Entry 7Z0Y (X-ray diffraction, 2.95 A resolution); this record covers chains H and L of the 3 polymer chains in the assembly.

== Chain H ==
Molecule: THSC20.HVTR04 Fab heavy chain
Source organism: Homo sapiens
Notes: antibody fragment or engineered binder
Chain sequence (233 residues; numbered 1 to 223 plus 10 insertion-coded residues; the number before each row is that of its first residue; a row labelled like 82A-82C holds insertion residues (82A, then the next letters in order)):
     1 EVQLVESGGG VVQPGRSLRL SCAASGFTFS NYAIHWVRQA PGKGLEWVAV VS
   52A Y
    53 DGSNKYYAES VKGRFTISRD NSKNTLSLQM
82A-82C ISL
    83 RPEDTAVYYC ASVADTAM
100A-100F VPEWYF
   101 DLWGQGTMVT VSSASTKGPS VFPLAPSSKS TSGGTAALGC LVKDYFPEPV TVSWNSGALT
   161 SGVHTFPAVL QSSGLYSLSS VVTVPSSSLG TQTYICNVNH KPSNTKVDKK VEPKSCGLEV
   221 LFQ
Disordered / not traced: 129-133, 215-223
Modified residues: Glu1 (pyroglutamic acid; PCA)
Cystine bridges: Cys22-Cys92, Cys140-Cys196

== Chain L ==
Molecule: THSC20.HVTR04 Fab light chain
Source organism: Homo sapiens
Notes: antibody fragment or engineered binder
Chain sequence (214 residues; each row starts with the number of its first residue; note: 2 numbers in that range are skipped by the numbering (no residue carries them; nothing is unmodelled there); a row labelled like 27A-27C holds insertion residues (27A, then the next letters in order)):
     1 ESVLTQPRS
    11 VSGSPGQSVT ISCTGTS
27A-27C SDV
    28 GAYNYVSWYQ QHPGKAPKLM IYDVSARPSG VPDRFSGSKS GNTASLTISG LQAEDEADYY
    88 CCSYAGS
    96 WVFGGGTKLT V
  106A L
   107 GQPKAAPSVT LFPPSSEELQ ANKATLVCLI SDFYPGAVTV AWKADSSPVK AGVETTTPSK
   167 QSNNKYAASS YLSLTPEQWK SHRSYSCQVT HEGSTVEKTV APTECS
Disordered / not traced: 211-212
Modified residues: Glu1 (pyroglutamic acid; PCA)
Cystine bridges: Cys23-Cys88, Cys134-Cys193

== Interface between chain H and chain L ==
Residue-residue contacts - 67 pairs, chain H then chain L:
  His35(H) - Trp96(L)
  Val37(H) - Phe98(L)  hydrophobic
  Gln39(H) - Gln38(L)  hydrogen bond
  Gln39(H) - Tyr87(L)  hydrogen bond
  Lys43(H) - Tyr87(L)  hydrogen bond (backbone-side chain)
  Gly44(H) - Tyr87(L)
  Leu45(H) - Pro44(L)  hydrophobic
  Leu45(H) - Tyr87(L)  hydrophobic
  Leu45(H) - Phe98(L)
  Glu46(H) - Phe98(L)
  Trp47(H) - Ser94(L)
  Trp47(H) - Trp96(L)  hydrophobic
  Trp47(H) - Phe98(L)
  Val50(H) - Trp96(L)  hydrophobic
  Tyr91(H) - Gln38(L)
  Tyr91(H) - Lys42(L)
  Tyr91(H) - Ala43(L)  hydrophobic
  Met100(H) - Tyr49(L)
  Val100A(H) - Leu46(L)  hydrophobic
  Val100A(H) - Tyr49(L)  hydrophobic
  Pro100B(H) - Tyr49(L)
  Trp100D(H) - Tyr32(L)
  Trp100D(H) - Tyr91(L)  hydrophobic
  Trp100D(H) - Trp96(L)  hydrogen bond (backbone-side chain)
  Tyr100E(H) - Asn31(L)
  Tyr100E(H) - Tyr32(L)
  Tyr100E(H) - Val33(L)
  Tyr100E(H) - Ser34(L)
  Tyr100E(H) - Tyr36(L)
  Tyr100E(H) - Tyr49(L)  hydrophobic
  Tyr100E(H) - Asp50(L)  hydrogen bond
  Phe100F(H) - Tyr36(L)  hydrogen bond (backbone-side chain)
  Phe100F(H) - Leu46(L)
  Phe100F(H) - Trp96(L)
  Phe100F(H) - Phe98(L)  hydrophobic
  Asp101(H) - Leu46(L)
  Trp103(H) - Ala43(L)  hydrophobic
  Trp103(H) - Pro44(L)  hydrogen bond (side chain-backbone)
  Gly104(H) - Ala43(L)
  Phe122(H) - Ser121(L)
  Phe122(H) - Glu123(L)
  Phe122(H) - Glu124(L)
  Pro123(H) - Ser121(L)
  Pro123(H) - Glu123(L)
  Leu124(H) - Phe118(L)  hydrophobic
  Ala125(H) - Phe118(L)
  Ala137(H) - Phe118(L)
  Leu141(H) - Tyr177(L)  hydrophobic
  Lys143(H) - Glu124(L)  salt bridge
  Lys143(H) - Thr131(L)
  His164(H) - Gln167(L)  hydrogen bond
  His164(H) - Ala173(L)
  Phe166(H) - Leu135(L)  hydrophobic
  Phe166(H) - Ile136(L)
  Phe166(H) - Ala173(L)  hydrophobic
  Phe166(H) - Ala174(L)
  Pro167(H) - Ser165(L)
  Pro167(H) - Ser175(L)
  Val169(H) - Thr162(L)
  Val169(H) - Tyr177(L)  hydrophobic
  Gln171(H) - Glu160(L)
  Ser177(H) - Tyr177(L)
  Leu178(H) - Tyr177(L)
  Ser179(H) - Val133(L)
  Ser179(H) - Tyr177(L)  hydrogen bond
  Val181(H) - Phe118(L)  hydrophobic
  Val181(H) - Leu135(L)  hydrophobic
Interface residues without a listed pair, chain H (40 interface residues in all): Gly42, Leu138, Ala168, Ser172, Lys209
Interface residues without a listed pair, chain L (40 interface residues in all): Pro55, Cys89, Thr116, Lys129, Ser137, Thr161, Thr163

== In short ==
The chain H/chain L interface involves 40 residues from each chain, with 9 hydrogen bonds and 1 salt bridge.
Among the polar pairs are Lys143(H)-Glu124(L), Gln39(H)-Gln38(L) and Gln39(H)-Tyr87(L).
Chain H is THSC20.HVTR04 Fab heavy chain and chain L is THSC20.HVTR04 Fab light chain, both from Homo sapiens;
the structure, THSC20.HVTR04 Fab bound to SARS-CoV-2 Receptor Binding Domain, was determined by X-ray
diffraction (same publication as 7Z0X).
